Entry 6N1V (electron microscopy, 4.00 A resolution); this record covers chains B and g of the 24 polymer chains in the assembly.

== Chain B ==
Molecule: Envelope glycoprotein gp120
Organism: Human immunodeficiency virus 1
UniProt: Q2N0S6 (Q2N0S6_9HIV1); the construct lacks a stretch of the UniProt sequence and is renumbered around it, so the offset changes along the chain: 31-141 = UniProt 30-140; 150-185 = UniProt 141-176; 187-309 = UniProt 186-308; 312-321 = UniProt 309-318; 2 more segments
Chain sequence (473 residues; row label = number of the first residue in the row; note: 12 numbers in that range are skipped by the numbering (no residue carries them; nothing is unmodelled there); a row labelled like 185A-185I holds insertion residues (185A, then the next letters in order)):
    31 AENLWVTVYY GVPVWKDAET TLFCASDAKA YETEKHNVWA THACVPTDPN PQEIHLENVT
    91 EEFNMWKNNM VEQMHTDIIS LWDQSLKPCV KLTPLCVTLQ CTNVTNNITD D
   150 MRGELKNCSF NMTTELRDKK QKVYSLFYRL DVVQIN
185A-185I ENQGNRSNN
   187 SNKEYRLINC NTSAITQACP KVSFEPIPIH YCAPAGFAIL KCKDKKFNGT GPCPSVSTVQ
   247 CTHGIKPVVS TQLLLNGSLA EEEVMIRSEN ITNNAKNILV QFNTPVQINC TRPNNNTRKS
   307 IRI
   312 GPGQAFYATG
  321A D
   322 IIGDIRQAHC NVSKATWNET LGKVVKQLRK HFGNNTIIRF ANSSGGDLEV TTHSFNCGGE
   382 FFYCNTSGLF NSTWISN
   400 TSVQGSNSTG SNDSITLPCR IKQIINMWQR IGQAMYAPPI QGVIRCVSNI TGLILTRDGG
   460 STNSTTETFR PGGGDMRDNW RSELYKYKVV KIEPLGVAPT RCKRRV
Disordered / not traced: 185A-185I, 400-410
Disulfides: Cys119-Cys205, Cys126-Cys196, Cys131-Cys157, Cys218-Cys247, Cys228-Cys239, Cys296-Cys331, Cys378-Cys445, Cys385-Cys418
Glycans and other covalent adducts: glycan linked to Asn88, Asn137, Asn276, Asn332; N-acetylglucosamine (NAG) linked to Asn133, Asn156, Asn160, Asn197, Asn234, Asn262, Asn295, Asn301, Asn339, Asn363, Asn386, Asn392, Asn448
Construct notes: conflict Asn332 (Thr330 in Q2N0S6), Cys501 (Ala498 in Q2N0S6)

== Chain g ==
Molecule: VRC03 Heavy chain
Organism: Homo sapiens
Chain sequence (129 residues; row label = number of the first residue in the row):
     1 QVQLVQSGAV IKTPGSSVKI SCRASGYNFR DYSIHWVRLI PDKGFEWIGW IKPLWGAVSY
    61 ARQLQGRVSM TRQLSQDPDD PDWGVAYMEF SGLTPADTAE YFCVRRGSCD YCGDFPWQYW
   121 CQGTVVVVS
Disulfides: Cys22-Cys103, Cys109-Cys112

== How chain B and chain g interact ==
Pairs across the interface (26; chain B residue first):
  Thr198(B) with Gln76(g)
  Asn279(B) with Phe115(g)
  Asn280(B) with Trp50(g); Phe115(g)
  Ala281(B) with Asp114(g)
  Lys282(B) with Asp114(g), salt bridge
  Gly367(B) with Gly56(g)
  Asp368(B) with Trp55(g), hydrogen bond (backbone-backbone); Arg72(g), salt bridge
  Glu370(B) with Trp55(g)
  Gln428(B) with Arg30(g); Trp55(g)
  Ile430(B) with Arg30(g); Asp77(g); Pro78(g), hydrophobic
  Asp457(B) with Ser59(g); Gln65(g)
  Gly458(B) with Trp47(g)
  Gly459(B) with Arg62(g)
  Ser460(B) with Gln63(g), hydrogen bond
  Thr461(B) with Gln63(g)
  Ser463(B) with Arg62(g)
  Thr465(B) with Arg62(g), hydrogen bond (backbone-side chain)
  Thr467(B) with Arg62(g)
  Arg469(B) with Gln65(g)
  Gly473(B) with Trp55(g), hydrogen bond (backbone-side chain)
Also at the interface, not in a pair above, chain B (26 interface residues in all): Ser365, Gly366, Val371, Asn425, Trp427, Glu466
Also at the interface, not in a pair above, chain g (21 interface residues in all): Lys52, Leu54, Val58, Tyr60, Ala61, Leu74

== Overview ==
The interface between chain B and chain g involves 26 residues on one side and 21 on the other; the contacts
include 4 hydrogen bonds and 2 salt bridges. Polar contacts include Lys282(B)-Asp114(g), Asp368(B)-Arg72(g)
and Ser460(B)-Gln63(g).
Here chain B is Envelope glycoprotein gp120 (Human immunodeficiency virus 1) and chain g is VRC03 Heavy chain
(Homo sapiens). Entry 6N1V (Cryo-EM structure at 4.0 A resolution of vaccine-elicited antibody A12V163-a.01 in
complex with HIV-1 Env BG505 ...) was determined by electron microscopy (same publication as 6MPH, 6MQC, 6MQE,
6MQM, 6MQR, 6N16 and 4 further entries).
